9CK8 - chains A and B of the 8 polymer chains in the assembly; structure by electron microscopy, 3.04 A resolution.

== Chain A (and B) ==
Protein: Glycoprotein GP1
From: Lassa virus Josiah
Notes: chain B of this document is another copy of the same molecule, construct and numbering; everything in this record applies to it too
Reference sequence: P08669 (GLYC_LASSJ); residue numbers follow UniProt; this construct covers 1-259
Sequence (259 residues; row label = number of the first residue in the row):
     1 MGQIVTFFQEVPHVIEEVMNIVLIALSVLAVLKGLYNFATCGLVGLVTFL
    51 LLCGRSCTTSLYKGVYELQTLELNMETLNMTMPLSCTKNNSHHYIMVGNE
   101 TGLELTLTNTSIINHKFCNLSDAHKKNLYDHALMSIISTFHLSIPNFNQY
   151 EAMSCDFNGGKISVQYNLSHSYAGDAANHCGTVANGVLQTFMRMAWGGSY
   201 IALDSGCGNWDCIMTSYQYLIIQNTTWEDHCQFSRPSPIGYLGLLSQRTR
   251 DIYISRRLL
Unresolved in the structure: 1-59, 170-178, 203-205 (chain B: 1-59, 170-178, 203-206)
Construct notes: conflict Cys-207 (Arg in P08669)
UniProt features mapped onto this chain:
  - binding site (Zn(2+)): Cys-57
  - site: Lys-33 (Important for GP-C-mediated membrane fusion), Thr-58, Thr-59 (Cleavage), Leu-259 (Cleavage)
  - lipidation: Gly-2 (N-myristoyl glycine)
  - glycosylation (N-linked (GlcNAc...) asparagine): Asn-79, Asn-89, Asn-99, Asn-109, Asn-119, Asn-167, Asn-224
  - mutagenesis: Gly-54 (G54A: No effect on SSP cleavage), Ser-56 (S56A: Complete loss of SSP cleavage), Thr-58 (T58A: Complete loss of SSP cleavage), Ser-60 (S60A: No effect on SSP cleavage)
Disulfide bonds: Cys-86/Cys-231, Cys-118/Cys-155, Cys-180/Cys-212
Glycans and other covalent adducts: N-acetylglucosamine (NAG) linked to Asn-79, Asn-89, Asn-99, Asn-109, Asn-167, Asn-224; glycan linked to Asn-119
What the authors report for this chain:
  - post-translational modification sites: Asn-79, Asn-89

== How chain A and chain B interact ==
Pairs across the interface - 46 pairs, chain A then chain B:
  His-124(A) with Leu-258(B)
  Asn-148(A) with His-124(B); Asn-127(B), hydrogen bond; Tyr-129(B), hydrogen bond; His-131(B)
  Gln-149(A) with His-124(B), hydrogen bond (side chain-backbone); Lys-125(B), hydrogen bond (side chain-backbone); Asn-127(B)
  Tyr-150(A) with Lys-125(B), hydrogen bond
  Glu-151(A) with Lys-125(B), salt bridge
  Gly-181(A) with His-131(B)
  Thr-249(A) with Thr-249(B)
  Arg-250(A) with Leu-245(B); Arg-248(B), hydrogen bond (backbone-side chain)
  Asp-251(A) with Arg-248(B)
  Ile-252(A) with Arg-248(B), hydrogen bond (backbone-side chain)
  Tyr-253(A) with His-124(B); Tyr-129(B); His-131(B), hydrogen bond (side chain-backbone); Met-134(B), hydrophobic; Ser-135(B); Ser-138(B)
  Ile-254(A) with Leu-120(B); His-124(B), hydrogen bond (backbone-side chain); Ser-138(B), hydrogen bond (backbone-side chain); His-141(B); Leu-142(B), hydrophobic
  Ser-255(A) with Leu-120(B)
  Arg-256(A) with Leu-120(B); Arg-256(B)
  Arg-257(A) with Lys-116(B); Cys-118(B); His-141(B), hydrogen bond (backbone-side chain); Phe-147(B); Tyr-150(B), hydrogen bond (side chain-backbone); Met-153(B)
  Leu-258(A) with Phe-147(B), hydrophobic; Asn-148(B); Tyr-150(B), hydrophobic; Arg-256(B)
  Leu-259(A) with Leu-142(B), hydrophobic; Ile-252(B), hydrophobic; Tyr-253(B); Ser-255(B); Arg-256(B); Leu-259(B)
Other interface residues (no listed pair), chain A (18 interface residues in all): Asn-146
Other interface residues (no listed pair), chain B (30 interface residues in all): Phe-117, Asn-119, Ser-121, Ser-246

== Summary ==
18 residues of chain A face 30 of chain B across their interface, with 12 hydrogen bonds and 1 salt bridge.
Polar contacts include Glu-151(A)/Lys-125(B), Asn-148(A)/Asn-127(B) and Asn-148(A)/Tyr-129(B). Covalently
linked N-acetylglucosamine: at Asn-79(A), Asn-89(A), Asn-99(A), Asn-109(A), Asn-167(A) and Asn-224(A). From
the paper: modification sites Asn-79(A) and Asn-89(A).
Both chains are Glycoprotein GP1 (Lassa virus Josiah). Entry 9CK8 (Lineage IV Lassa virus glycoprotein
(Josiah) in complex with polyclonal antibody (GPC-A epitope) from rabbit 189) was determined by electron
microscopy, deposited together with 8TYC, 8TYE, 8VCV, 8VE8, 9CJ7, 9CJ8 and 9CK7.
